PDB entry 8YLT | electron microscopy, 3.09 A resolution | chains A and B of the 4 polymer chains in the assembly

# Chain A (and B)
Molecule: SIR2-like domain-containing protein
Organism: Bacillus subtilis subsp. natto (strain BEST195)
Notes: chain B of this document is another copy of the same molecule, construct and numbering; everything in this record applies to it too
UniProt: D4G637 (D4G637_BACNB); residue numbers follow UniProt; this construct covers 1-1005
Amino-acid sequence (1005 residues; numbered 1 to 1005; the number before each row is that of its first residue):
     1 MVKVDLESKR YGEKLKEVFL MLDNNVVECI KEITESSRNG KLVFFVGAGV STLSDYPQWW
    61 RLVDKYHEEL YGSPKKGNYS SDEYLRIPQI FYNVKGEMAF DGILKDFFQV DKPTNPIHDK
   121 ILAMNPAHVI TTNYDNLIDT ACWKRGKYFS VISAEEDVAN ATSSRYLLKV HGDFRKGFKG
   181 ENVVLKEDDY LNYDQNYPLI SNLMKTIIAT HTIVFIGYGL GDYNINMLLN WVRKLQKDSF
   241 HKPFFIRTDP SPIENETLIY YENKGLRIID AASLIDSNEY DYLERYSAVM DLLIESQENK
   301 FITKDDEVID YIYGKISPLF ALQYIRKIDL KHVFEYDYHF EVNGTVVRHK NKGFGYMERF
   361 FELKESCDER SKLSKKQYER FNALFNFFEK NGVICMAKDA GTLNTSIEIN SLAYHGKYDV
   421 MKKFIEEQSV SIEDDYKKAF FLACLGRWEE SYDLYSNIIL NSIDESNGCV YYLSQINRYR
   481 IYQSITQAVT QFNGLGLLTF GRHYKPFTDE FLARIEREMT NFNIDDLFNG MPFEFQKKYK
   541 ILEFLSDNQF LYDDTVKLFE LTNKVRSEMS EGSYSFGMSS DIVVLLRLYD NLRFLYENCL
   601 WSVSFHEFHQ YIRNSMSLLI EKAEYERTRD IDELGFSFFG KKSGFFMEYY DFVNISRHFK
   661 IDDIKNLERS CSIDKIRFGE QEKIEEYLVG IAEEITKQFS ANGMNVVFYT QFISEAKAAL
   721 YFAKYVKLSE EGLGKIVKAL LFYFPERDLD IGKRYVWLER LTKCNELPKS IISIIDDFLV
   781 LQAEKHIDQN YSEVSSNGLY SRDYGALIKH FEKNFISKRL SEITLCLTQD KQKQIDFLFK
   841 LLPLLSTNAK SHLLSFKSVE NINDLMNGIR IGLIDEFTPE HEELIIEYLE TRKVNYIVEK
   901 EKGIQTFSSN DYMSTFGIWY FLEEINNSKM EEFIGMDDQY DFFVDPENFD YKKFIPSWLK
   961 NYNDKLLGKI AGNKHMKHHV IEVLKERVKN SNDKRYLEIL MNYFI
Not modelled in the structure: 1-13 (chain B: 1-8)
Residues lining bound ligands: NAD (nicotinamide-adenine-dinucleotide): Gly-49, Thr-52, Leu-53, Gln-58, Trp-60, Asn-78, Tyr-79, Tyr-84, Gly-217, Tyr-218, Gly-219, Thr-248, Asp-249, Tyr-282, Tyr-286

# Chain A / chain B interface
Residue-residue contacts (123; chain A residue first):
  Ala-123(A) with Asn-521(B), hydrogen bond (backbone-side chain)
  Asn-125(A) with Asn-521(B), hydrogen bond (side chain-backbone)
  Trp-143(A) with Leu-460(B), hydrogen bond (side chain-backbone); Ile-463(B); Asp-464(B)
  Arg-145(A) with Glu-518(B); Thr-520(B), hydrogen bond (side chain-backbone)
  Gly-146(A) with Tyr-471(B), hydrogen bond (backbone-side chain); Gln-475(B), hydrogen bond (backbone-side chain)
  Lys-147(A) with Ile-463(B); Tyr-471(B)
  Tyr-148(A) with Pro-532(B)
  Glu-155(A) with Ser-239(B)
  Glu-156(A) with Gln-236(B), hydrogen bond
  Ala-159(A) with Ala-209(B); Ser-239(B); His-241(B)
  Ala-161(A) with Phe-533(B)
  Thr-162(A) with Pro-532(B); Phe-533(B), hydrogen bond (backbone-backbone)
  Ser-163(A) with Gly-530(B), hydrogen bond (side chain-backbone); Met-531(B); Phe-533(B)
  Leu-199(A) with Trp-231(B), hydrophobic; Leu-235(B), hydrophobic; Ser-239(B)
  Asn-202(A) with Asn-202(B), hydrogen bond; Thr-206(B)
  Leu-203(A) with Thr-206(B)
  Lys-205(A) with Asn-202(B)
  Thr-206(A) with Asn-202(B), hydrogen bond; Leu-203(B); Thr-206(B), hydrogen bond
  Ala-209(A) with Ala-159(B); Leu-199(B), hydrophobic
  Leu-235(A) with Asp-194(B); Gln-195(B); Pro-198(B), hydrophobic
  Gln-236(A) with Pro-198(B); Leu-199(B)
  Ser-239(A) with Leu-199(B)
  His-241(A) with Ala-159(B)
  Gln-297(A) with Asn-521(B), hydrogen bond
  Ile-459(A) with Trp-143(B), hydrogen bond (backbone-side chain)
  Leu-460(A) with Trp-143(B), hydrogen bond (backbone-side chain)
  Ser-462(A) with Trp-143(B)
  Ile-463(A) with Trp-143(B)
  Tyr-471(A) with Trp-143(B), hydrophobic; Gly-146(B), hydrogen bond (side chain-backbone)
  Arg-478(A) with Lys-144(B)
  Asn-521(A) with Arg-145(B)
  Asp-525(A) with Tyr-336(B), hydrogen bond
  Gly-530(A) with Tyr-148(B)
  Pro-532(A) with Tyr-148(B), hydrophobic; Thr-162(B)
  Phe-533(A) with Thr-162(B), hydrogen bond (backbone-side chain)
  Glu-534(A) with Thr-162(B), hydrogen bond (backbone-side chain)
  Asn-548(A) with Asp-553(B); Val-556(B)
  Gln-549(A) with Asp-547(B); Gln-549(B); Tyr-552(B)
  Tyr-552(A) with Gln-549(B); Tyr-552(B), hydrophobic; Thr-555(B); Glu-607(B)
  Thr-555(A) with Phe-559(B)
  Val-556(A) with Thr-555(B)
  Phe-559(A) with Phe-559(B), hydrophobic; Asn-614(B); Leu-618(B), hydrophobic
  Asn-563(A) with Asn-666(B), hydrogen bond (backbone-side chain); Arg-669(B)
  Arg-566(A) with Arg-669(B)
  Ser-567(A) with Arg-669(B)
  Ser-570(A) with Arg-669(B)
  Tyr-574(A) with Lys-994(B), hydrogen bond
  Gln-610(A) with Phe-559(B); Glu-560(B); Asn-563(B), hydrogen bond
  Tyr-611(A) with Phe-559(B), hydrophobic
  Arg-613(A) with Thr-562(B), hydrogen bond; Asn-563(B)
  Asn-614(A) with Phe-559(B); Thr-562(B), hydrogen bond
  Ile-631(A) with Asn-990(B)
  Asp-632(A) with Ser-991(B)
  Phe-636(A) with Ser-957(B); Arg-987(B); Ser-991(B); Tyr-996(B), hydrophobic
  Asp-662(A) with Val-565(B); Glu-568(B)
  Asp-663(A) with Lys-564(B); Val-565(B)
  Asn-666(A) with Lys-564(B)
  Arg-669(A) with Tyr-625(B); Arg-629(B)
  Lys-952(A) with Ser-637(B), hydrogen bond (backbone-side chain)
  Ile-955(A) with Asp-632(B); Glu-633(B); Leu-634(B); Gly-635(B)
  Pro-956(A) with Ile-631(B); Asp-632(B)
  Ser-957(A) with Asp-632(B)
  Lys-985(A) with Met-1001(B); Ile-1005(B)
  Glu-986(A) with Phe-636(B)
  Arg-987(A) with Thr-628(B), hydrogen bond (side chain-backbone); Ile-631(B); Asp-632(B), salt bridge
  Val-988(A) with Met-1001(B), hydrophobic
  Ser-991(A) with Thr-628(B); Asp-632(B)
  Asp-993(A) with Arg-629(B), salt bridge; Asp-632(B)
  Tyr-996(A) with Asp-632(B), hydrogen bond
  Met-1001(A) with Lys-985(B); Val-988(B), hydrophobic; Lys-989(B)
  Ile-1005(A) with Lys-985(B), hydrogen bond (backbone-side chain); Ile-1005(B), hydrophobic
Also at the interface, not in a pair above, chain A (94 interface residues in all): Met-124, Lys-144, Val-158, Tyr-166, Gln-195, Pro-198, Thr-210, Trp-231, Gln-475, Met-531, Asp-547, Leu-551, Asp-553, Leu-558, Glu-607, Thr-628, Lys-953, Phe-954, Ile-981, Lys-989, Asn-990, Leu-997, Asn-1002
Also at the interface, not in a pair above, chain B (91 interface residues in all): Lys-147, Glu-155, Glu-156, Val-158, Tyr-166, Lys-205, Thr-210, Lys-234, Phe-240, Ile-459, Arg-478, Asn-523, Phe-550, Leu-558, Glu-621, Ile-981, Asn-992, Leu-997, Asn-1002

# Overview
Chain A and chain B form an interface of 94 and 91 residues respectively, with 28 hydrogen bonds and 2 salt
bridges. Among the polar pairs are Arg-987(A)/Asp-632(B), Asp-993(A)/Arg-629(B) and Ala-123(A)/Asn-521(B).
Bound to chain A: NAD.
Both chains are SIR2-like domain-containing protein (Bacillus subtilis subsp. natto (strain BEST195)). Entry
8YLT (The structure of DSR2 and NAD+ complex) was determined by electron microscopy together with 8YKF, 8YL5,
8YLN, 8Z18 and 8ZTR from the same study.
